Entry 7OBQ (electron microscopy, 3.90 A resolution); this record covers chains x and z of the 8 polymer chains in the assembly.

Chain x:
Molecule: Signal recognition particle 54 kDa protein
From: Canis lupus familiaris
Reference sequence: P61010 (SRP54_CANLF); residues 1-504 here = UniProt positions 1-504
Chain sequence (504 residues; numbered 1 to 504; the number before each row is that of its first residue):
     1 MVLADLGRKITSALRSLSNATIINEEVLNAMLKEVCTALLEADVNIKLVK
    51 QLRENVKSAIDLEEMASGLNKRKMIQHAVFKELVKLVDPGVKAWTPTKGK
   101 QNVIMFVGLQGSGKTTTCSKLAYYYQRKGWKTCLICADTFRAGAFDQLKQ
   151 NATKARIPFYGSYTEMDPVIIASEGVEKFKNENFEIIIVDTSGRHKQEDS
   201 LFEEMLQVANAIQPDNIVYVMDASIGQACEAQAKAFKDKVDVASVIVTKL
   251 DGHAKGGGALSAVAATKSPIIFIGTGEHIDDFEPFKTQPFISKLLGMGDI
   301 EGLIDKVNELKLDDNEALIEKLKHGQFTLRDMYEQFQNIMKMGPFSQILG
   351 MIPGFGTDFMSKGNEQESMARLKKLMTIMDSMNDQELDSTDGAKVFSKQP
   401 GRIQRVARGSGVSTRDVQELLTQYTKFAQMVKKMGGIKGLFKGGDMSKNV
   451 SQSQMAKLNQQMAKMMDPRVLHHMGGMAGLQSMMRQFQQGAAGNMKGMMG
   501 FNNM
Not modelled in the structure: 1-19, 304-315, 351-363, 438-504
Swiss-Prot annotation at these positions:
  - binding site (GTP): Gly-108 to Thr-115, Asp-190 to Arg-194, Thr-248 to Asp-251
Ion coordination: Mg2+: Thr-115 (together with GMP-PNP)
Small-molecule neighbours:
  - GMP-PNP (GNP; phosphoaminophosphonic acid-guanylate ester), molecule 1: Leu-109, Gln-110, Gly-111, Gly-113, Lys-114, Thr-115, Thr-116, Lys-120, Asp-138, Arg-141, Gln-147, Thr-191, Ser-192, Gly-193, Thr-248, Lys-249, Asp-251, Gly-274, Gly-276, Glu-277
  - GMP-PNP (GNP), molecule 2: Gln-110, Gly-111, Arg-141, His-195

Chain z:
Molecule: Signal recognition particle subunit SRP72
From: Canis lupus familiaris
Reference sequence: P33731 (SRP72_CANLF); residues 1-671 here = UniProt positions 1-671
Chain sequence (671 residues; numbered 1 to 671; the number before each row is that of its first residue):
     1 MASGGSGGVSVPALWSEVNRYGQNGDFTRALKTVNKILQINKDDVTALHC
    51 KVVCLIQNGSFKEALNVINTHTKVLANNSLSFEKAYCEYRLNRIENALKT
   101 IESANQQTDKLKELYGQVLYRLERYDECLAVYRDLVRNSQDDYDEERKTN
   151 LSAVVAAQSNWEKVVPENLGLQEGTHELCYNAACALIGQGQLSQAMKILQ
   201 KAEDLCRRSLSEDSDGTEEDPQAELAIIHGQMAYILQLQGRTEEALQLYN
   251 QIIKLKPTDVGLLAVIANNIITINKDQNVFDSKKKVKLTNAEGVEFKLSK
   301 KQLQAIEFNKALLAMYTNQAEQCRKISASLQSQSPEHLLPVLIQAAQLCR
   351 EKQHTKAIELLQEFSDQHPENAAEIKLTMAQLKISQGNISKACLILRSIE
   401 ELKHKPGMVSALVTMYSHEEDIDSAIEVFTQAIQWYQNHQPKSSAHLSLI
   451 REAANFKLKYGRKKEAISDLEQLWKQNPKDIHTLAQLISAYSLVDPEKAK
   501 ALSKHLPSSDSMSLKVDVEALENSPGATYIRKKGGKVAGDSQPKEQGQGD
   551 LKKKKKKKKGKLPKNYDPKVTPDPERWLPMRERSYYRGRKKGKKKDQIGK
   601 GTQGATAGASSELDASKTVSSPPTSPRPGSAATASASTSNIIPPRHQKPA
   651 GAPATKKKQQQKKKKGGKGGW
Not modelled in the structure: 1-553, 616-671
Swiss-Prot annotation at these positions:
  - modified residue: Ala-2 (Blocked amino end (Ala)), Thr-571 (Phosphothreonine), Thr-618 (Phosphothreonine), Ser-630 (Phosphoserine), Ser-635 (Phosphoserine)
  - cross-link: Lys-391 (Glycyl lysine isopeptide (Lys-Gly) (interchain with G-Cter in SUMO1))
From the paper describing this entry:
  - binding site for GMP-PNP: Gln-603

How chain x and chain z interact:
Residue-residue contacts (25):
  Thr-116(x) with Gln-603(z)
  Arg-127(x) with Lys-595(z)
  Lys-149(x) with Leu-613(z)
  Gln-150(x) with Gly-604(z)
  Thr-153(x) with Ala-605(z)
  Lys-154(x) with Gln-597(z), hydrogen bond (side chain-backbone); Ile-598(z); Thr-602(z), hydrogen bond (side chain-backbone); Gln-603(z)
  Ile-157(x) with Ser-611(z)
  Pro-158(x) with Glu-612(z)
  Phe-159(x) with Glu-612(z); Leu-613(z), hydrophobic
  Tyr-160(x) with Asp-614(z)
  Gly-161(x) with Asp-614(z); Ala-615(z)
  Ser-162(x) with Ala-615(z)
  Lys-178(x) with Asp-614(z), salt bridge
  Glu-277(x) with Gln-603(z), hydrogen bond
  His-278(x) with Gly-599(z), hydrogen bond (side chain-backbone); Lys-600(z); Gly-601(z), hydrogen bond (side chain-backbone)
  Ile-279(x) with Ile-598(z), hydrophobic
  Asp-280(x) with Ile-598(z); Gly-599(z)
Other interface residues (no listed pair), chain x (21 interface residues in all): Tyr-123, Asn-151, Ala-155, Arg-156
Other interface residues (no listed pair), chain z (17 interface residues in all): Thr-606, Ala-609
Interface features reported in the paper:
  - interface residues, chain x: Lys-154(x), Arg-156(x), His-278(x)

Overview:
Chain x and chain z form an interface of 21 and 17 residues respectively; the contacts include 5 hydrogen
bonds and 1 salt bridge. Among the polar pairs are Lys-178(x)/Asp-614(z), Lys-154(x)/Gln-597(z) and
Lys-154(x)/Thr-602(z). Bound to chain x: GMP-PNP. From the paper: a binding site for GMP-PNP at Gln-603(z);
interface residues Lys-154(x), Arg-156(x) and His-278(x).
Chain x is Signal recognition particle 54 kDa protein and chain z is Signal recognition particle subunit
SRP72, both from Canis lupus familiaris; the structure, SRP-SR at the distal site conformation, was determined
by electron microscopy.
